PDB entry 8YKW | electron microscopy, 2.75 A resolution | chains B and G of the 5 polymer chains in the assembly

[Chain B]
Protein: Guanine nucleotide-binding protein G(I)/G(S)/G(T) subunit beta-1
Source organism: Rattus norvegicus
UniProt: P54311 (GBB1_RAT); numbering as in UniProt (aligned over 1-340)
Sequence (340 residues; row label = number of the first residue in the row):
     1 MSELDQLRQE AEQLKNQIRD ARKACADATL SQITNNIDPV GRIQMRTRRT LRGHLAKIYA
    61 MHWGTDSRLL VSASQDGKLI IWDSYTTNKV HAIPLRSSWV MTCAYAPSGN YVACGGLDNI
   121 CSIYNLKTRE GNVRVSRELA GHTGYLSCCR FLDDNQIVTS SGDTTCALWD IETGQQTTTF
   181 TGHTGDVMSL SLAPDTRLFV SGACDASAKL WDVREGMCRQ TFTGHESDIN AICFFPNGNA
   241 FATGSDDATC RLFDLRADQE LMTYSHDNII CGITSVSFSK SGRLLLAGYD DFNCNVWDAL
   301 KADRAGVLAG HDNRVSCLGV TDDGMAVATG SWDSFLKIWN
Disordered / not traced: 1-3
Curated features (UniProtKB/Swiss-Prot):
  - modified residue: Ser2 (N-acetylserine), His266 (Phosphohistidine)

[Chain G]
Protein: Guanine nucleotide-binding protein G(I)/G(S)/G(O) subunit gamma-2
Source organism: Bos taurus
UniProt: P63212 (GBG2_BOVIN); numbering as in UniProt (aligned over 1-71)
Sequence (71 residues; numbered 1 to 71; the number before each row is that of its first residue):
     1 MASNNTASIA QARKLVEQLK MEANIDRIKV SKAAADLMAY CEAHAKEDPL LTPVPASENP
    61 FREKKFFCAI L
Disordered / not traced: 1-6, 65-71
Curated features (UniProtKB/Swiss-Prot):
  - modified residue: Ala2 (N-acetylalanine), Cys68 (Cysteine methyl ester)
  - lipidation: Cys68 (S-geranylgeranyl cysteine)

[Interface between chain B and chain G]
Contacting residue pairs (84; chain B residue first):
  Leu7(B) - Ile9(G)
  Leu7(B) - Ala12(G)  hydrophobic
  Leu7(B) - Arg13(G)
  Glu10(B) - Val16(G)
  Ala11(B) - Val16(G)
  Ala11(B) - Leu19(G)  hydrophobic
  Leu14(B) - Val16(G)  hydrophobic
  Leu14(B) - Leu19(G)  hydrophobic
  Lys15(B) - Leu19(G)
  Gln17(B) - Ala23(G)
  Ile18(B) - Leu19(G)
  Ile18(B) - Ala23(G)  hydrophobic
  Ala21(B) - Arg27(G)
  Arg22(B) - Glu22(G)  salt bridge
  Cys25(B) - Arg27(G)
  Cys25(B) - Ile28(G)
  Cys25(B) - Lys29(G)
  Cys25(B) - Val30(G)  hydrogen bond (backbone-backbone)
  Asp27(B) - Lys29(G)  salt bridge
  Ala28(B) - Val30(G)
  Ala28(B) - Ser31(G)
  Leu30(B) - Ala34(G)  hydrophobic
  Ile33(B) - Ser31(G)
  Ile33(B) - Met38(G)
  Thr34(B) - Met38(G)
  Asn36(B) - Met38(G)
  Ile37(B) - Met38(G)  hydrophobic
  Val40(B) - Leu51(G)  hydrophobic
  Ile43(B) - Leu50(G)
  Arg46(B) - Glu63(G)  salt bridge
  Thr47(B) - Glu63(G)
  Arg48(B) - Phe61(G)
  Arg48(B) - Glu63(G)  salt bridge
  Arg49(B) - Pro60(G)
  Arg49(B) - Phe61(G)  hydrogen bond (side chain-backbone)
  Arg49(B) - Arg62(G)  hydrogen bond (side chain-backbone)
  Ser84(B) - Phe61(G)
  Tyr85(B) - Pro60(G)
  Tyr85(B) - Phe61(G)  hydrophobic
  Cys218(B) - Gln18(G)  hydrogen bond (backbone-side chain)
  Arg219(B) - Glu22(G)
  Gln220(B) - Ile25(G)
  Thr221(B) - Glu22(G)  hydrogen bond
  Phe235(B) - Leu37(G)  hydrophobic
  Phe235(B) - Tyr40(G)  hydrophobic
  Phe235(B) - Cys41(G)  hydrophobic
  Pro236(B) - Tyr40(G)
  Asn237(B) - Tyr40(G)
  Leu252(B) - Leu37(G)  hydrophobic
  Asp254(B) - Ala33(G)
  Arg256(B) - Arg27(G)
  Arg256(B) - Ile28(G)  hydrogen bond (backbone-backbone)
  Ala257(B) - Ile28(G)
  Ala257(B) - Val30(G)  hydrophobic
  Ala257(B) - Ala33(G)  hydrophobic
  Asp258(B) - Ile25(G)
  Asp258(B) - Arg27(G)  salt bridge
  Gln259(B) - Val30(G)
  Leu261(B) - Val30(G)  hydrophobic
  Leu261(B) - Leu37(G)  hydrophobic
  Ser279(B) - Asp48(G)  hydrogen bond
  Lys280(B) - Glu47(G)
  Lys280(B) - Asp48(G)
  Ser281(B) - Tyr40(G)
  Ser281(B) - His44(G)  hydrogen bond (side chain-backbone)
  Ser281(B) - Ala45(G)
  Ser281(B) - Asp48(G)
  Gly282(B) - Cys41(G)
  Arg283(B) - Cys41(G)
  Leu284(B) - Leu51(G)  hydrophobic
  Leu300(B) - Cys41(G)  hydrophobic
  Val320(B) - Leu50(G)  hydrophobic
  Asp323(B) - Pro49(G)
  Gly324(B) - Asp48(G)
  Gly324(B) - Pro49(G)
  Gly324(B) - Leu50(G)
  Met325(B) - Pro49(G)  hydrophobic
  Met325(B) - Val54(G)  hydrophobic
  Met325(B) - Pro60(G)
  Ala326(B) - Phe61(G)  hydrophobic
  Val327(B) - Leu50(G)  hydrophobic
  Ile338(B) - Phe61(G)  hydrophobic
  Asn340(B) - Leu50(G)
  Asn340(B) - Asn59(G)  hydrogen bond
Also at the interface, not in a pair above, chain B (62 interface residues in all): Leu4, Ala24, Ala26, Met45, Trp63, Ala240, Leu286, Trp339
Also at the interface, not in a pair above, chain G (35 interface residues in all): Ser8, Lys20

[Summary]
62 residues of chain B face 35 of chain G across their interface, with 9 hydrogen bonds and 5 salt bridges.
Polar pairs include Arg22(B)-Glu22(G), Asp27(B)-Lys29(G) and Arg46(B)-Glu63(G).
Here chain B is Guanine nucleotide-binding protein G(I)/G(S)/G(T) subunit beta-1 (Rattus norvegicus) and chain
G is Guanine nucleotide-binding protein G(I)/G(S)/G(O) subunit gamma-2 (Bos taurus). Entry 8YKW (Cryo-EM
structure of succinate receptor SUCR1 bound to succinic acid) was determined by electron microscopy (same
publication as 8YKV and 8YKX).
